Entry 5W3F (electron microscopy, 3.70 A resolution); this record covers chains A and B.

# Chain A
Name: Tubulin alpha-1 chain
Source organism: Saccharomyces cerevisiae (strain ATCC 204508 / S288c)
Reference sequence: P09733 (TBA1_YEAST); residues 1-447 here = UniProt positions 1-447
Sequence (447 residues; numbered 1 to 447; the number before each row is that of its first residue):
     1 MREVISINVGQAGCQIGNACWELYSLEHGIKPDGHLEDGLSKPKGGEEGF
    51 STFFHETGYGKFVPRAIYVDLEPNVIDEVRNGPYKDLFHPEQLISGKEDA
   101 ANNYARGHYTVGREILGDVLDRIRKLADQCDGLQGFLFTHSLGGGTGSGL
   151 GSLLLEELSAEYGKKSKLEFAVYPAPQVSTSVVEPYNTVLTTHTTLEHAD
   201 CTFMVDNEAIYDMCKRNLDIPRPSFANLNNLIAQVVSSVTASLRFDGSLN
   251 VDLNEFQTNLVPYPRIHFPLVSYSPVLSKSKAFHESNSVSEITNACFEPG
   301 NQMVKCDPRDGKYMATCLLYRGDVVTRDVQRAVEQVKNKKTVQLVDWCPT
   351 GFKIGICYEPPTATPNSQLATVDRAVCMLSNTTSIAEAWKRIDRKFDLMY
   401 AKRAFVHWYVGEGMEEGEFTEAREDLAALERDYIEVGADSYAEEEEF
Unresolved in the structure: 441-447
Ligand contacts: GTP (guanosine-5'-triphosphate): G10, Q11, A12, Q15, I16, A101, N102, N103, S141, G143, G144, G145, T146, G147, V172, T180, E184, N207, F225, L228, N229, I232
UniProt features mapped onto this chain:
  - active site: E255
  - binding site (GTP): Q11, E72, S141, G145, T146, T180, N207, N229
  - binding site (Mg(2+)): E72
  - mutagenesis: D252 (D252A: Poisonous alpha-tubulins that cause lethality. Microtubules do not depolymerize), E255 (E255A: Poisonous alpha-tubulins that cause lethality. Microtubules do not depolymerize)

# Chain B
Name: Tubulin beta chain
Source organism: Saccharomyces cerevisiae (strain ATCC 204508 / S288c)
Reference sequence: P02557 (TBB_YEAST); residues 1-457 here = UniProt positions 1-457
Sequence (457 residues; row label = number of the first residue in the row):
     1 MREIIHISTGQCGNQIGAAFWETICGEHGLDFNGTYHGHDDIQKERLNVY
    51 FNEASSGKWVPRSINVDLEPGTIDAVRNSAIGNLFRPDNYIFGQSSAGNV
   101 WAKGHYTEGAELVDSVMDVIRREAEGCDSLQGFQITHSLGGGTGSGMGTL
   151 LISKIREEFPDRMMATFSVLPSPKTSDTVVEPYNATLSVHQLVEHSDETF
   201 CIDNEALYDICQRTLKLNQPSYGDLNNLVSSVMSGVTTSLRYPGQLNSDL
   251 RKLAVNLVPFPRLHFFMVGYAPLTAIGSQSFRSLTVPELTQQMFDAKNMM
   301 AAADPRNGRYLTVAAFFRGKVSVKEVEDEMHKVQSKNSDYFVEWIPNNVQ
   351 TAVCSVAPQGLDMAATFIANSTSIQELFKRVGDQFSAMFKRKAFLHWYTS
   401 EGMDELEFSEAESNMNDLVSEYQQYQEATVEDDEEVDENGDFGAPQNQDE
   451 PITENFE
Unresolved in the structure: 428-457
Ligand contacts: GDP (guanosine-5'-diphosphate): G10, Q11, C12, Q15, I16, S138, G141, G142, T143, G144, D177, E181, N204, L207, Y222, L225, N226
UniProt features mapped onto this chain:
  - binding site (GTP): Q11, E69, S138, G142, T143, G144, N204, N226
  - binding site (Mg(2+)): E69
  - modified residue (Phosphoserine): S278, S280
  - mutagenesis: V100 (V100N: Becomes sensitive to rhizoxin), K390 (K390Q: Decreased microtubule stability), E421 (E421K: Increased microtubule polymerization and depolymerization rates. Increased microtubule stability. Decreased kinesin KIP3 subcellular location at microtubule plus ends)

# How chain A and chain B interact
Pairs across the interface (54):
  Q11(A) with Q245(B), hydrogen bond (side chain-backbone); N247(B)
  E72(A) with N247(B)
  N74(A) with R46(B), hydrogen bond
  D77(A) with R46(B), salt bridge
  K97(A) with M1(B); D128(B), hydrogen bond (side chain-backbone)
  E98(A) with M1(B); R162(B), salt bridge; R251(B)
  D99(A) with R251(B), hydrogen bond (backbone-side chain)
  N102(A) with V255(B); N256(B)
  R106(A) with R251(B)
  Q177(A) with H331(B)
  V178(A) with E327(B)
  S179(A) with N347(B), hydrogen bond; V349(B)
  T180(A) with L246(B); E327(B); Q350(B); T351(B)
  S181(A) with N256(B)
  V182(A) with N256(B); N347(B)
  V183(A) with V255(B); N256(B)
  E208(A) with K324(B), salt bridge
  Y211(A) with V323(B); K324(B)
  K215(A) with K324(B); D328(B), salt bridge
  R222(A) with E325(B), salt bridge
  P223(A) with S322(B), hydrogen bond (backbone-side chain)
  F225(A) with Q245(B); V323(B), hydrophobic
  K395(A) with P346(B); N347(B), hydrogen bond
  L398(A) with E343(B); W344(B)
  M399(A) with W344(B); I345(B)
  K402(A) with Y425(B)
  A404(A) with P259(B); W344(B), hydrophobic; Y425(B)
  F405(A) with V255(B); N256(B); V258(B); P259(B), hydrophobic
  H407(A) with P261(B)
  W408(A) with A254(B), hydrogen bond (side chain-backbone); V255(B); V258(B), hydrogen bond (side chain-backbone)
Also at the interface, not in a pair above, chain A (32 interface residues in all): A101, S224
Also at the interface, not in a pair above, chain B (34 interface residues in all): S239, G244, K252, T312

# Summary
Chain A and chain B form an interface of 32 and 34 residues respectively; the contacts include 9 hydrogen
bonds and 5 salt bridges. Among the polar pairs are D77(A)-R46(B), E98(A)-R162(B) and E208(A)-K324(B). Chain A
binds GTP. Ligands of chain B: GDP.
Here chain A is Tubulin alpha-1 chain and chain B is Tubulin beta chain, both from Saccharomyces cerevisiae
(strain ATCC 204508 / S288c). Entry 5W3F (Yeast tubulin polymerized with GTP in vitro) was determined by
electron microscopy, deposited together with 5W3H and 5W3J.
